PDB entry 8V6L | electron microscopy, 3.68 A resolution | chains A and B of the 4 polymer chains in the assembly

== Chain A (and B) ==
Name: Transient receptor potential cation channel subfamily V member 3
From: Homo sapiens
Notes: chain B of this document is another copy of the same molecule, construct and numbering; everything in this record applies to it too
Reference sequence: Q8NET8 (TRPV3_HUMAN), isoform Q8NET8-2; numbering as in UniProt (aligned over 1-791)
Amino-acid sequence (808 residues; row label = number of the first residue in the row):
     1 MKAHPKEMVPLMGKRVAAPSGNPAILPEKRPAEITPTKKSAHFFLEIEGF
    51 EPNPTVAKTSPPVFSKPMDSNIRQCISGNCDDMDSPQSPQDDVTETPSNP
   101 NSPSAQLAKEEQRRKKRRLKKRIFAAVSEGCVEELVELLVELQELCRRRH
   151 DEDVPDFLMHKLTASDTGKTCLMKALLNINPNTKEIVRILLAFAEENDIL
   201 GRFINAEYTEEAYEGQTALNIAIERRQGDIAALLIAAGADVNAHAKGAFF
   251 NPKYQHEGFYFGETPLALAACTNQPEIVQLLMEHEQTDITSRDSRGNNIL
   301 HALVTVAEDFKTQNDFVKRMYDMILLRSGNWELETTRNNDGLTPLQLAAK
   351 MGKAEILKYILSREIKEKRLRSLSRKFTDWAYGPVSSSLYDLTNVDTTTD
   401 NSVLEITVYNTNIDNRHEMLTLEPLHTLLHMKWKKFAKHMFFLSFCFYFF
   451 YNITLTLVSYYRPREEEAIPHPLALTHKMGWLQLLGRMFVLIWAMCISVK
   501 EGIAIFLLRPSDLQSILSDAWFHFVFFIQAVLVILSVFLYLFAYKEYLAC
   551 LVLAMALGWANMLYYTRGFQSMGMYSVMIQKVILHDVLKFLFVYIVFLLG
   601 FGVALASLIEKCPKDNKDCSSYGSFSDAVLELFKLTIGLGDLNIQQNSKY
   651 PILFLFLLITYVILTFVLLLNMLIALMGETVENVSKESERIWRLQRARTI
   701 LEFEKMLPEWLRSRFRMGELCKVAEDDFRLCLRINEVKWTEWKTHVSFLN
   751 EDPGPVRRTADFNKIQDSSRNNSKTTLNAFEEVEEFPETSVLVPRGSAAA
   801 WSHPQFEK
Unresolved in the structure: 1-58, 77-116, 752-808
Disulfide bonds: Cys612-Cys619, Cys721-Cys731
Differences from the reference sequence: expression tag (792-808)
Ligand contacts:
  - Tetrahydrocannabivarin (I8E), molecule 1: Trp521, Phe522, Ala556, Leu557, Ala560, Asn561, Leu563, Ile579, Ile583
  - Tetrahydrocannabivarin (I8E), molecule 2: Phe597, Phe601, Thr660
Curated features (UniProtKB/Swiss-Prot):
  - binding site (Na(+)): Gly638
  - natural variant: Gly573 (G573C: In OLMS1; G573S: In OLMS1), Gln580 (Q580P: In FNEPPK2), Trp692 (W692G: In OLMS1)
  - mutagenesis: Leu557 (L557A: Impairs channel activation by tetrahydrocannabivarin), Ala560 (A560L/M: Impairs channel activation by tetrahydrocannabivarin), Asn561 (N561A: Impairs channel activation by tetrahydrocannabivarin), Leu563 (L563A: Impairs channel activation by tetrahydrocannabivarin)

== Chain A / chain B interface ==
Contacting residue pairs (83):
  Arg371(A) with Ile72(B)
  Asp379(A) with Asp69(B); Ser70(B); Asn71(B), hydrogen bond (side chain-backbone); Ile72(B)
  Trp380(A) with Pro67(B); Met68(B); Asp69(B); Tyr213(B)
  Ala381(A) with Arg225(B), hydrogen bond (backbone-side chain)
  Tyr382(A) with Gln216(B); Asn220(B), hydrogen bond (side chain-backbone); Glu224(B); Phe249(B), hydrophobic; Phe250(B), hydrophobic; Phe259(B)
  Pro384(A) with Phe259(B)
  Val385(A) with Phe249(B), hydrophobic; Gly258(B)
  Leu389(A) with Ile72(B), hydrophobic; Gln74(B)
  Thr427(A) with Pro61(B)
  Lys434(A) with Ser60(B)
  Thr456(A) with Val603(B)
  Ser459(A) with Ser607(B)
  Tyr460(A) with Ser624(B), hydrogen bond; Phe625(B), hydrogen bond (side chain-backbone)
  Arg464(A) with Ser607(B), hydrogen bond
  Lys545(A) with Lys649(B), hydrogen bond (backbone-side chain)
  Leu548(A) with Ser607(B); Lys649(B)
  Val552(A) with Ala604(B), hydrophobic; Ser607(B); Leu608(B), hydrophobic
  Leu553(A) with Leu653(B), hydrophobic
  Met555(A) with Val603(B), hydrophobic
  Trp559(A) with Val596(B); Leu599(B); Gly600(B)
  Leu563(A) with Val593(B), hydrophobic
  Ser571(A) with Lys589(B), hydrogen bond
  Met572(A) with Lys589(B); Phe592(B), hydrophobic
  Tyr575(A) with Lys589(B); Leu676(B), hydrophobic
  Met578(A) with Met672(B), hydrophobic
  Val582(A) with Leu668(B), hydrophobic
  Phe633(A) with Ile659(B), hydrophobic
  Lys634(A) with Asp641(B)
  Leu639(A) with Gly640(B)
  Ile674(A) with Asn671(B)
  Met677(A) with Leu668(B), hydrophobic; Asn671(B)
  Val681(A) with Met672(B), hydrophobic; Leu676(B), hydrophobic
  Glu682(A) with Glu679(B)
  Glu719(A) with Gln74(B), hydrogen bond
  Leu720(A) with Cys75(B)
  Cys721(A) with Gln74(B), hydrogen bond
  Lys722(A) with Ile72(B); Arg73(B), hydrogen bond (backbone-backbone)
  Arg733(A) with Pro67(B); Gln74(B)
  Asn735(A) with Pro61(B); Pro62(B); Phe64(B)
  Val737(A) with His256(B)
  Trp739(A) with Gln255(B); Gly258(B); Phe259(B), hydrophobic
  Trp742(A) with Cys271(B); Thr272(B)
  Lys743(A) with Val306(B), hydrogen bond (side chain-backbone); Ala307(B), hydrogen bond (side chain-backbone); Glu308(B), salt bridge
  Val746(A) with Arg226(B); Thr272(B); Asn273(B)
  Ser747(A) with Asn273(B); Asn314(B), hydrogen bond
  Phe748(A) with Gln313(B)
  Asn750(A) with Arg226(B), hydrogen bond; Asn273(B)
Also at the interface, not in a pair above, chain A (64 interface residues in all): Phe377, Thr378, Gly383, His430, Glu546, Ala556, Ala560, Ile579, Ile583, Val587, Ile637, Gly678, Ser685, Val723, Ile734, Leu749, Glu751
Also at the interface, not in a pair above, chain B (72 interface residues in all): Ile221, Tyr260, Phe261, Leu268, Arg319, His585, Phe590, Phe597, Ala606, Ile609, Leu639, Leu657, Val662, Leu664, Phe666, Leu669, Ala675

== Overview ==
The interface between chain A and chain B involves 64 residues on one side and 72 on the other; the contacts
include 15 hydrogen bonds and 1 salt bridge. Polar pairs include Lys743(A)-Glu308(B), Asp379(A)-Asn71(B) and
Ala381(A)-Arg225(B). Bound to chain A: Tetrahydrocannabivarin.
Both chains are Transient receptor potential cation channel subfamily V member 3 (Homo sapiens). Entry 8V6L
(Open-state cryo-EM structure of human TRPV3 in presence of tetrahydrocannabivarin (THCV) in cNW30 nanodiscs)
was determined by electron microscopy (same publication as 8V6K, 8V6M, 8V6N and 8V6O).
